PDB entry 7QPJ | X-ray diffraction, 1.54 A resolution | chains C and E of the 5 polymer chains in the assembly

[Chain C]
Name: MHC class I antigen
From: Homo sapiens
UniProtKB: Q861F7 (Q861F7_HUMAN); residues 2-277 here correspond to UniProt positions 1-276 (UniProt number = residue number - 1)
Amino-acid sequence (277 residues; numbered 1 to 277; the number before each row is that of its first residue):
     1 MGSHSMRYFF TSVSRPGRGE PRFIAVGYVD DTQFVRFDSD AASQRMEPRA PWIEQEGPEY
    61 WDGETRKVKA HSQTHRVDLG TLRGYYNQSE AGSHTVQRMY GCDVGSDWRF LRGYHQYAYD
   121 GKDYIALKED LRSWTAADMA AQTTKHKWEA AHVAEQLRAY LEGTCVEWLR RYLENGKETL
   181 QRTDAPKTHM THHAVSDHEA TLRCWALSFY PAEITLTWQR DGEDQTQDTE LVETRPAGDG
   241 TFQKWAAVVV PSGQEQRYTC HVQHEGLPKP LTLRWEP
Disordered / not traced: 1
Disulfides: Cys-102/Cys-165, Cys-204/Cys-260
Sequence notes: initiating methionine (1)

[Chain E]
Name: Melanoma-associated antigen 10
UniProtKB: P43363 (MAGAA_HUMAN); residues 1-9 here correspond to UniProt positions 254-262 (UniProt number = residue number + 253)
Amino-acid sequence (9 residues; row label = number of the first residue in the row):
     1 GLYDGMEHL

[Interface between chain C and chain E]
Contacting residue pairs (39):
  Met-6(C) with Gly-1(E)
  Tyr-8(C) with Gly-1(E), hydrogen bond (side chain-backbone); Leu-2(E), hydrophobic
  Phe-10(C) with Leu-2(E), hydrophobic
  Met-46(C) with Leu-2(E), hydrophobic
  Glu-64(C) with Gly-1(E); Leu-2(E), hydrogen bond (side chain-backbone)
  Lys-67(C) with Leu-2(E), hydrogen bond (side chain-backbone); Asp-4(E)
  Val-68(C) with Leu-2(E), hydrophobic
  His-71(C) with Tyr-3(E), hydrogen bond (side chain-backbone)
  Thr-74(C) with Glu-7(E); His-8(E)
  Val-77(C) with His-8(E)
  Asp-78(C) with His-8(E); Leu-9(E), hydrogen bond (side chain-backbone)
  Thr-81(C) with Leu-9(E)
  Leu-82(C) with Leu-9(E), hydrophobic
  Tyr-85(C) with Leu-9(E), hydrogen bond (side chain-backbone)
  Arg-98(C) with Tyr-3(E)
  Tyr-100(C) with Leu-2(E); Tyr-3(E), hydrogen bond (side chain-backbone)
  Tyr-117(C) with Leu-9(E)
  Tyr-124(C) with Leu-9(E), hydrophobic
  Thr-144(C) with Leu-9(E), hydrogen bond (side chain-backbone)
  Lys-147(C) with Leu-9(E), hydrogen bond (side chain-backbone)
  Trp-148(C) with Glu-7(E); His-8(E), hydrogen bond (side chain-backbone); Leu-9(E), hydrophobic
  Val-153(C) with Glu-7(E)
  Gln-156(C) with Tyr-3(E), hydrogen bond; Gly-5(E); Glu-7(E), hydrogen bond
  Leu-157(C) with Tyr-3(E)
  Tyr-160(C) with Gly-1(E), hydrogen bond (side chain-backbone); Leu-2(E); Tyr-3(E)
  Trp-168(C) with Gly-1(E)
  Tyr-172(C) with Gly-1(E), hydrogen bond (side chain-backbone)
Interface residues without a listed pair, chain C (30 interface residues in all): Tyr-60, His-115, Ile-125
Interface residues without a listed pair, chain E (9 interface residues in all): Met-6

[Overview]
Chain C and chain E form an interface of 30 and 9 residues respectively; the contacts include 14 hydrogen
bonds. Polar pairs include Tyr-8(C)/Gly-1(E), Glu-64(C)/Leu-2(E) and Lys-67(C)/Leu-2(E).
Here chain C is MHC class I antigen (Homo sapiens) and chain E is Melanoma-associated antigen 10. Entry 7QPJ
(Crystal structure of engineered TCR (756) complexed to HLA-A*02:01 presenting MAGE-A10 9-mer peptide) was
determined by X-ray diffraction together with 7PBC, 7PDW and 7PDX from the same study.
